Entry 6DBV (electron microscopy, 4.29 A resolution (low resolution: residue-level contacts below are approximate; hydrogen-bond / salt-bridge calls are withheld)); this record covers chains B and F of the 8 polymer chains in the assembly.

# Chain B
Name: Recombination activating gene 2
Source organism: Danio rerio
Reference sequence: Q1RLW7 (Q1RLW7_DANRE); numbering as in UniProt (aligned over 1-530)
Sequence (533 residues; numbered -2 to 530; the number before each row is that of its first residue; numbers below 1 keep their minus sign (Gly-2 is residue -2)):
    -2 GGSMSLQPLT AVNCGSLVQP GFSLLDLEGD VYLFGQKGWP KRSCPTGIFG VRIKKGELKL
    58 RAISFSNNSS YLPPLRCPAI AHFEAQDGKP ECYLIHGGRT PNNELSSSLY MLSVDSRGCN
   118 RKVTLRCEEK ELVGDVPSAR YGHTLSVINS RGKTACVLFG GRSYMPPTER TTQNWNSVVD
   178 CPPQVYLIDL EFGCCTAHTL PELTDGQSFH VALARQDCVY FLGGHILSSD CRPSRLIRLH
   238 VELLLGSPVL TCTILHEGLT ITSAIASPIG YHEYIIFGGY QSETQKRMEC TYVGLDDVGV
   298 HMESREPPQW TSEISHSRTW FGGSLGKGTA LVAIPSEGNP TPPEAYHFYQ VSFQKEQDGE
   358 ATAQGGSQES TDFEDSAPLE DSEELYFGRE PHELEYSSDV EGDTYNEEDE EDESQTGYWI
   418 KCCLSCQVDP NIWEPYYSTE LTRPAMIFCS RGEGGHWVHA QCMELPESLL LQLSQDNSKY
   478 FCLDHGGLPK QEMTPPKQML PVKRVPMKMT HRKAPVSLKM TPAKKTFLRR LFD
Disordered / not traced: -2 to 0, 352-530
Differences from the reference sequence: expression tag (-2 to 0)

# Chain F
Molecule: Reverse strand of 12-RSS substrate DNA
Sequence (50 nucleotides; each row starts with the number of its first residue):
     1 CTGCAGGGTT TTTGTTCCAG TCTGTAGCAC TGTGTAAGAC AGGCCAGATC

# Interface between chain B and chain F
Contacting residue pairs - 7 pairs, chain B then chain F:
  Lys38(B) - DG38(F)
  Lys38(B) - DA39(F)
  Arg39(B) - DA39(F)
  Arg39(B) - DC40(F)
  Ser40(B) - DA39(F)
  Arg118(B) - DA48(F)
  Arg118(B) - DT49(F)
Other interface residues (no listed pair), chain B (6 interface residues in all): Asn117, Pro340
Other interface residues (no listed pair), chain F (6 interface residues in all): DA37

# Overview
Chain B and chain F each contribute 6 residues to their interface.
Chain B is Recombination activating gene 2 (Danio rerio) and chain F is Reverse strand of 12-RSS substrate
DNA; the structure, Cryo-EM structure of RAG in complex with 12-RSS and 23-RSS substrate DNAs, was determined
by electron microscopy together with 6DBI, 6DBJ, 6DBL, 6DBO, 6DBQ, 6DBR and 4 further entries from the same
study.
